Entry 8HUJ (electron microscopy, 3.76 A resolution); this record covers chains B and C of the 3 polymer chains in the assembly.

[Chain B]
Protein: Eukaryotic translation initiation factor 4 gamma 1
Source organism: Homo sapiens
UniProt: Q04637 (IF4G1_HUMAN); residue numbers follow UniProt; this construct covers 746-992
Amino-acid sequence (270 residues; row label = number of the first residue in the row):
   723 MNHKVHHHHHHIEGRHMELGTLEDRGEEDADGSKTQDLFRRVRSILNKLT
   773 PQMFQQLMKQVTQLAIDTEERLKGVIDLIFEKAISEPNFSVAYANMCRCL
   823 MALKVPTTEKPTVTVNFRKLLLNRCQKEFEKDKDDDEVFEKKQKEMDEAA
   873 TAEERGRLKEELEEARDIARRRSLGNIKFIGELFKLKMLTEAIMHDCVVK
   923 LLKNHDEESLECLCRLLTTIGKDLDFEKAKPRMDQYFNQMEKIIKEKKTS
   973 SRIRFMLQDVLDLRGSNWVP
Disordered / not traced: 723-753, 992
Differences from the reference sequence: initiating methionine (723); expression tag (724-745)

[Chain C]
Molecule: IRES RNA (J-K-St)
Sequence (108 nucleotides; row label = number of the first residue in the row):
   680 GGGGCUGAAGGAUGCCCAGAAGGUACCCCAUUGUAUGGGAUCUGAUCUGG
   730 GGCCUCGGUGCACAUGCUUUACAUGUGUUUAGUCGAGGUUAAAAAACGUC
   780 UAGGCCCC
Disordered / not traced: 680-681, 747-749, 758-759, 786-787
Small-molecule neighbours:
  - Mg2+ (MG), molecule 1: G701, G702, U703
  - Mg2+ (MG), molecule 2: U727, G728, G729
What the authors report for this chain:
  - conformationally variable residues (side-chain flip): A724, G777
  - contacts within the chain: G686/A781, A687/U780, G689/C779, G690/U778, A691/C776, U692/A774, A700/G723, U703/U720
  - mutagenesis - A700C, U778C (larger than 10 uM), U780C: decreased binding to Eukaryotic translation initiation factor 4 gamma 1 (chain B)

[Interface between chain B and chain C]
Residue-residue contacts - 40 pairs, chain B then chain C:
  Thr-784(B) with G777(C), hydrogen bond to the base
  Leu-786(B) with G777(C), hydrogen bond to the base
  Cys-821(B) with G777(C), base contact
  Leu-822(B) with G777(C), base contact
  Ala-824(B) with G777(C), base contact
  Leu-825(B) with G777(C), base contact
  Lys-826(B) with A691(C), hydrogen bond to the base; U692(C), hydrogen bond to the base; C776(C), hydrogen bond to the base; G777(C), hydrogen bond to the sugar; U778(C), base contact
  Pro-828(B) with U778(C), sugar contact; C779(C), phosphate contact
  Pro-833(B) with C779(C), hydrogen bond to the sugar
  Thr-834(B) with G690(C), hydrogen bond to the base; A691(C), sugar contact; C779(C), sugar contact
  Val-835(B) with A691(C), sugar contact
  Thr-836(B) with A691(C), hydrogen bond to the sugar; U692(C), hydrogen bond to the sugar; U778(C), base contact
  Asn-838(B) with U692(C), sugar contact; G693(C), sugar contact
  Lys-841(B) with U725(C), salt bridge to the phosphate; C726(C), salt bridge to the phosphate
  Gln-848(B) with A724(C), hydrogen bond to the sugar
  Phe-851(B) with A724(C), base contact
  Ile-902(B) with A724(C), base contact
  Thr-912(B) with G723(C), phosphate contact
  Ala-914(B) with U722(C), phosphate contact; G723(C), phosphate contact
  Ile-915(B) with A724(C), base contact
  Asp-918(B) with G702(C), sugar contact
  Cys-919(B) with A724(C), hydrogen bond to the base
  Val-921(B) with A704(C), sugar contact
  Lys-925(B) with U703(C), salt bridge to the phosphate
  Arg-954(B) with A704(C), base contact
  Gln-957(B) with A704(C), sugar contact; C705(C), sugar contact
  Tyr-958(B) with A704(C), sugar contact
Other interface residues (no listed pair), chain B (33 interface residues in all): Val-783, Ile-788, Leu-844, Cys-847, Leu-911, Gln-961
Other interface residues (no listed pair), chain C (18 interface residues in all): C721
From the paper, about this interface:
  - specific contacts: Thr-784(B)/G777(C), Leu-786(B)/G777(C), Ala-824(B)/G777(C)
  - interface residues, chain B: Lys-826(B), Asn-838(B), Lys-841(B), Lys-925(B), Arg-954(B)
  - interface residues, chain C: G690(C), A691(C), U692(C), G693(C), G702(C), U703(C), A704(C), C705(C), U722(C), G723(C), U725(C), C776(C), G777(C), U778(C), C779(C)

[Overview]
The interface between chain B and chain C involves 33 residues on one side and 18 on the other; the contacts
include 12 hydrogen bonds and 3 salt bridges. Among the polar pairs are Thr-784(B)/G777(C), Leu-786(B)/G777(C)
and Lys-826(B)/A691(C). The authors report contacts between Thr-784(B) and G777(C), Leu-786(B) and G777(C) and
Ala-824(B) and G777(C). From the paper: A700C, U778C and U780C of chain C reduce binding to Eukaryotic
translation initiation factor 4 gamma 1 (chain B); interface residues Lys-826(B), Asn-838(B) and G690(C) among
others.
Here chain B is Eukaryotic translation initiation factor 4 gamma 1 (Homo sapiens) and chain C is IRES RNA
(J-K-St). Entry 8HUJ (Cryo-EM structure of the J-K-St region of EMCV IRES in complex with eIF4G-HEAT1 and
eIF4A) was determined by electron microscopy, deposited together with 8J7R.
